4Y52 - chains A and F of the 13 polymer chains in the assembly; structure by X-ray diffraction, 3.50 A resolution.

# Chain A
Name: DNA-directed RNA polymerase II subunit RPB1
From: Saccharomyces cerevisiae (strain ATCC 204508 / S288c)
Notes: EC 2.7.7.6
UniProtKB: P04050 (RPB1_YEAST); residues 1-1733 here = UniProt positions 1-1733
Chain sequence (1733 residues; row label = number of the first residue in the row):
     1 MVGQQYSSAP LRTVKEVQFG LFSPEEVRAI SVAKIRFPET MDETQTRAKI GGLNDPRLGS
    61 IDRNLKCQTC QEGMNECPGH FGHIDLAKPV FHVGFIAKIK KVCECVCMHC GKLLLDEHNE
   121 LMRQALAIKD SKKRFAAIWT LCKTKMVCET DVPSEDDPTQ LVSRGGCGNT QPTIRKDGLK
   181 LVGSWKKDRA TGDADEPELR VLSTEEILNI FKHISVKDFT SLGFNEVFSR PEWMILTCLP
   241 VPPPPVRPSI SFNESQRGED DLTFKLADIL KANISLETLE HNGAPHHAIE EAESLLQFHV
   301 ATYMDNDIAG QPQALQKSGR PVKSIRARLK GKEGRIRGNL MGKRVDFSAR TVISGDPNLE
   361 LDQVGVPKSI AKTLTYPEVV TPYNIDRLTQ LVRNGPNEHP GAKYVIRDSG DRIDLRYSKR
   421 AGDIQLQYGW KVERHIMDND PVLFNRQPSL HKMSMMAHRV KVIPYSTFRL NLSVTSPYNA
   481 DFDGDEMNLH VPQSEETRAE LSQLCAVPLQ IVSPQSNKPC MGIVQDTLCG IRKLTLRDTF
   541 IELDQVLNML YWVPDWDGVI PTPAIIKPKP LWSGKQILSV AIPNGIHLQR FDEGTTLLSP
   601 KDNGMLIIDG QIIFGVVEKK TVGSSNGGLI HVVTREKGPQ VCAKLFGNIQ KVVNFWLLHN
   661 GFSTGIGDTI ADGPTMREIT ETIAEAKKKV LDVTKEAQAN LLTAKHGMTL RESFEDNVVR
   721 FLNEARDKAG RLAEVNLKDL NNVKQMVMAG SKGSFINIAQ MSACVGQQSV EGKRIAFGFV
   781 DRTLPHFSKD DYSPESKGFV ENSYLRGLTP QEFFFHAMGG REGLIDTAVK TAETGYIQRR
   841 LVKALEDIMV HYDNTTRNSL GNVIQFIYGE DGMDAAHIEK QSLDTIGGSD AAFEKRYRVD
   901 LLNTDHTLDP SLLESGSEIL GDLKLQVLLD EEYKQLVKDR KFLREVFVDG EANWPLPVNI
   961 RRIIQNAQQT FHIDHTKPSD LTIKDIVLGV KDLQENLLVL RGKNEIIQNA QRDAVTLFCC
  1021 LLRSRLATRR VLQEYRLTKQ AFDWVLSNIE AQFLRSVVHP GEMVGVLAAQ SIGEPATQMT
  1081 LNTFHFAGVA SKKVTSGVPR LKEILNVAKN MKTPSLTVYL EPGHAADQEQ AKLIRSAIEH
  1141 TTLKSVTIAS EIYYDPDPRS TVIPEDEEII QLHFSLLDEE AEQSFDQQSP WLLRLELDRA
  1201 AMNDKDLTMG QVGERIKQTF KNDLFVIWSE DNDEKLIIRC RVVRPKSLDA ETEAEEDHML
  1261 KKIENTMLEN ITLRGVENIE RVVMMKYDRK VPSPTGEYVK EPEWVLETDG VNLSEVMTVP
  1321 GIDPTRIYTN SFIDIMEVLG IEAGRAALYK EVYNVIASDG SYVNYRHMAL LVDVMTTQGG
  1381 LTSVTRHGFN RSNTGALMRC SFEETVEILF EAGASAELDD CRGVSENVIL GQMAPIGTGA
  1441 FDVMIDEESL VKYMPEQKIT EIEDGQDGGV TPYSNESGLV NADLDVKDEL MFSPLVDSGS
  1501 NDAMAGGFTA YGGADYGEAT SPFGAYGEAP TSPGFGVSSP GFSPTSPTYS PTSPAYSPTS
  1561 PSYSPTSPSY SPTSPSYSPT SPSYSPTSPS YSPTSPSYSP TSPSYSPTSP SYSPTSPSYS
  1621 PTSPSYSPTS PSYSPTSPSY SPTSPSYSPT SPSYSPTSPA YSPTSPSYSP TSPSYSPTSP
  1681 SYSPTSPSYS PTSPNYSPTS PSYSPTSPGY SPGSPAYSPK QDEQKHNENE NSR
Not modelled in the structure: 1-2, 149-150, 155-160, 187-198, 1082-1091, 1177-1186, 1244-1253, 1446-1733
Metal / ion sites: Zn2+ site 1: Cys-67, Cys-70, Cys-77, His-80; Zn2+ site 2: Cys-107, Cys-110, Cys-148, Cys-167; Mg2+: Asp-483, Asp-485 (shared with 1 residue of chain R)

# Chain F
Name: DNA-directed RNA polymerases I, II, and III subunit RPABC2
From: Saccharomyces cerevisiae (strain ATCC 204508 / S288c)
UniProtKB: P20435 (RPAB2_YEAST); residues 1-155 here = UniProt positions 1-155
Chain sequence (155 residues; numbered 1 to 155; the number before each row is that of its first residue):
     1 MSDYEEAFND GNENFEDFDV EHFSDEETYE EKPQFKDGET TDANGKTIVT GGNGPEDFQQ
    61 HEQIRRKTLK EKAIPKDQRA TTPYMTKYER ARILGTRALQ ISMNAPVFVD LEGETDPLRI
   121 AMKELAEKKI PLVIRRYLPD GSFEDWSVEE LIVDL
Not modelled in the structure: 1-71

# How chain A and chain F interact
Contacting residue pairs (60; chain A residue first):
  Val-379(A) / Ser-102(F)
  Val-380(A) / Asn-104(F)
  Thr-381(A) / Ser-102(F)
  Thr-381(A) / Asn-104(F)  hydrogen bond
  Tyr-383(A) / Ile-101(F)  hydrophobic
  Tyr-383(A) / Val-107(F)
  Tyr-383(A) / Thr-115(F)
  Glu-495(A) / Ala-98(F)
  Glu-495(A) / Leu-99(F)
  Glu-495(A) / Ser-102(F)
  Glu-495(A) / Pro-117(F)
  Glu-496(A) / Gly-95(F)
  Glu-496(A) / Leu-99(F)
  Ala-499(A) / Ala-91(F)
  Ala-499(A) / Gly-95(F)
  Gln-503(A) / Arg-90(F)  hydrogen bond
  Gln-503(A) / Ala-91(F)
  Gln-503(A) / Leu-94(F)
  Leu-504(A) / Lys-87(F)
  Leu-504(A) / Ala-91(F)  hydrophobic
  His-851(A) / Pro-139(F)
  Tyr-852(A) / Thr-81(F)
  Tyr-852(A) / Thr-86(F)
  Tyr-852(A) / Glu-89(F)  hydrogen bond
  Tyr-852(A) / Arg-136(F)
  Tyr-852(A) / Tyr-137(F)
  Tyr-852(A) / Leu-138(F)
  Asp-853(A) / Leu-138(F)
  Asp-853(A) / Pro-139(F)
  Arg-857(A) / Pro-139(F)
  Arg-1001(A) / Ala-80(F)
  Arg-1001(A) / Thr-81(F)
  Arg-1001(A) / Pro-83(F)
  Leu-1054(A) / Tyr-84(F)
  Arg-1055(A) / Asp-154(F)  salt bridge
  His-1059(A) / Thr-86(F)
  His-1059(A) / Lys-87(F)  hydrogen bond (side chain-backbone)
  Pro-1060(A) / Thr-86(F)
  Glu-1062(A) / Lys-87(F)  salt bridge
  Glu-1062(A) / Tyr-88(F)  hydrogen bond
  Met-1433(A) / Arg-92(F)
  Gly-1437(A) / Tyr-88(F)
  Thr-1438(A) / Tyr-88(F)
  Thr-1438(A) / Arg-92(F)  hydrogen bond (backbone-side chain)
  Phe-1441(A) / Tyr-88(F)
  Phe-1441(A) / Glu-89(F)
  Phe-1441(A) / Arg-92(F)
  Phe-1441(A) / Arg-135(F)
  Asp-1442(A) / Val-133(F)
  Asp-1442(A) / Ile-134(F)
  Asp-1442(A) / Arg-135(F)  hydrogen bond (backbone-backbone)
  Asp-1442(A) / Tyr-137(F)  hydrogen bond
  Val-1443(A) / Arg-92(F)
  Val-1443(A) / Ile-93(F)  hydrophobic
  Val-1443(A) / Val-133(F)
  Met-1444(A) / Leu-132(F)
  Met-1444(A) / Val-133(F)  hydrogen bond (backbone-backbone)
  Met-1444(A) / Arg-135(F)
  Met-1444(A) / Asp-145(F)
  Ile-1445(A) / Pro-131(F)
Interface residues without a listed pair, chain A (34 interface residues in all): Pro-382, Ser-502, Gly-1002, Ala-1051, Gly-1061, Gly-1439, Ala-1440
Interface residues without a listed pair, chain F (39 interface residues in all): Thr-82, Met-85, Met-103, Ala-105, Leu-118, Ile-120

# Summary
34 residues of chain A and 39 residues of chain F are in contact, with 9 hydrogen bonds and 2 salt bridges.
Among the polar pairs are Arg-1055(A)/Asp-154(F), Glu-1062(A)/Lys-87(F) and Thr-381(A)/Asn-104(F). The Zn2+
site 1 is built by Cys-67(A), Cys-70(A), Cys-77(A) and His-80(A).
Here chain A is DNA-directed RNA polymerase II subunit RPB1 and chain F is DNA-directed RNA polymerases I, II,
and III subunit RPABC2, both from Saccharomyces cerevisiae (strain ATCC 204508 / S288c). Entry 4Y52 (Crystal
structure of 5-Carboxycytosine Recognition by RNA Polymerase II during Transcription Elongation) was
determined by X-ray diffraction, deposited together with 4Y7N.
